PDB entry 9HAM | electron microscopy, 5.06 A resolution (low resolution: residue-level contacts below are approximate; hydrogen-bond / salt-bridge calls are withheld) | chains A and R of the 13 polymer chains in the assembly

== Chain A ==
Molecule: 23S ribosomal RNA
From: Escherichia coli
Sequence (2904 nucleotides; each row starts with the number of its first residue):
     1 GGUUAAGCGA CUAAGCGUAC ACGGUGGAUG CCCUGGCAGU CAGAGGCGAU GAAGGACGUG
    61 CUAAUCUGCG AUAAGCGUCG GUAAGGUGAU AUGAACCGUU AUAACCGGCG AUUUCCGAAU
   121 GGGGAAACCC AGUGUGUUUC GACACACUAU CAUUAACUGA AUCCAUAGGU UAAUGAGGCG
   181 AACCGGGGGA ACUGAAACAU CUAAGUACCC CGAGGAAAAG AAAUCAACCG AGAUUCCCCC
   241 AGUAGCGGCG AGCGAACGGG GAGCAGCCCA GAGCCUGAAU CAGUGUGUGU GUUAGUGGAA
   301 GCGUCUGGAA AGGCGCGCGA UACAGGGUGA CAGCCCCGUA CACAAAAAUG CACAUGCUGU
   361 GAGCUCGAUG AGUAGGGCGG GACACGUGGU AUCCUGUCUG AAUAUGGGGG GACCAUCCUC
   421 CAAGGCUAAA UACUCCUGAC UGACCGAUAG UGAACCAGUA CCGUGAGGGA AAGGCGAAAA
   481 GAACCCCGGC GAGGGGAGUG AAAAAGAACC UGAAACCGUG UACGUACAAG CAGUGGGAGC
   541 ACGCUUAGGC GUGUGACUGC GUACCUUUUG UAUAAUGGGU CAGCGACUUA UAUUCUGUAG
   601 CAAGGUUAAC CGAAUAGGGG AGCCGAAGGG AAACCGAGUC UUAACUGGGC GUUAAGUUGC
   661 AGGGUAUAGA CCCGAAACCC GGUGAUCUAG CCAUGGGCAG GUUGAAGGUU GGGUAACACU
   721 AACUGGAGGA CCGAACCGAC UAAUGUUGAA AAAUUAGCGG AUGACUUGUG GCUGGGGGUG
   781 AAAGGCCAAU CAAACCGGGA GAUAGCUGGU UCUCCCCGAA AGCUAUAUAA GUAGCGCCUC
   841 GUGAAUUCAU CUCCGGGGGU AGAGCACUGU UUCGGCAAGG GGGUCAUCCC GACUUACCAA
   901 CCCGAUGCAA ACUGCGAAUA CCGGAGAAUG UUAUCACGGG AGACACACGG CGGGUGCUAA
   961 CGUCCGUCGU GAAGAGGGAA ACAACCCAGA CCGCCAGCUA AGGUCCCAAA GUCAUGGUUA
  1021 AGUGGGAAAC GAUGUGGGAA GGCCCAGACA GCCAGGAUGU UGGCUUAGAA GCAGCCAUCA
  1081 UUUAAAGAAA GCGUAAUAGC UCACUGGUCG AGUCGGCCUG CGCGGAAGAU GUAACGGGGC
  1141 UAAACCAUGC ACCGAAGCUG CGGCAGCGAC GCUUAUGCGU UGUUGGGUAG GGGAGCGUUC
  1201 UGUAAGCCUG CGAAGGUGUG CUGUGAGGCA UGCUGGAGGU AUCAGAAGUG CGAAUGCUGA
  1261 CAUAAGUAAC GAUAAAGCGG GUGAAAAGCC CGCUCGCCGG AAGACCAAGG GUUCCUGUCC
  1321 AACGUUAAUC GGGGCAGGGU GAGUCGACCC CUAAGGCGAG GCCGAAAGGC GUAGUCGAUG
  1381 GGAAACAGGU UAAUAUUCCU GUACUUGGUG UUACUGCGAA GGGGGGACGG AGAAGGCUAU
  1441 GUUGGCCGGG CGACGGUUGU CCCGGUUUAA GCGUGUAGGC UGGUUUUCCA GGCAAAUCCG
  1501 GAAAAUCAAG GCUGAGGCGU GAUGACGAGG CACUACGGUG CUGAAGCAAC AAAUGCCCUG
  1561 CUUCCAGGAA AAGCCUCUAA GCAUCAGGUA ACAUCAAAUC GUACCCCAAA CCGACACAGG
  1621 UGGUCAGGUA GAGAAUACCA AGGCGCUUGA GAGAACUCGG GUGAAGGAAC UAGGCAAAAU
  1681 GGUGCCGUAA CUUCGGGAGA AGGCACGCUG AUAUGUAGGU GAGGUCCCUC GCGGAUGGAG
  1741 CUGAAAUCAG UCGAAGAUAC CAGCUGGCUG CAACUGUUUA UUAAAAACAC AGCACUGUGC
  1801 AAACACGAAA GUGGACGUAU ACGGUGUGAC GCCUGCCCGG UGCCGGAAGG UUAAUUGAUG
  1861 GGGUUAGCGC AAGCGAAGCU CUUGAUCGAA GCCCCGGUAA ACGGCGGCCG UAACUAUAAC
  1921 GGUCCUAAGG UAGCGAAAUU CCUUGUCGGG UAAGUUCCGA CCUGCACGAA UGGCGUAAUG
  1981 AUGGCCAGGC UGUCUCCACC CGAGACUCAG UGAAAUUGAA CUCGCUGUGA AGAUGCAGUG
  2041 UACCCGCGGC AAGACGGAAA GACCCCGUGA ACCUUUACUA UAGCUUGACA CUGAACAUUG
  2101 AGCCUUGAUG UGUAGGAUAG GUGGGAGGCU UUGAAGUGUG GACGCCAGUC UGCAUGGAGC
  2161 CGACCUUGAA AUACCACCCU UUAAUGUUUG AUGUUCUAAC GUUGACCCGU AAUCCGGGUU
  2221 GCGGACAGUG UCUGGUGGGU AGUUUGACUG GGGCGGUCUC CUCCUAAAGA GUAACGGAGG
  2281 AGCACGAAGG UUGGCUAAUC CUGGUCGGAC AUCAGGAGGU UAGUGCAAUG GCAUAAGCCA
  2341 GCUUGACUGC GAGCGUGACG GCGCGAGCAG GUGCGAAAGC AGGUCAUAGU GAUCCGGUGG
  2401 UUCUGAAUGG AAGGGCCAUC GCUCAACGGA UAAAAGGUAC UCCGGGGAUA ACAGGCUGAU
  2461 ACCGCCCAAG AGUUCAUAUC GACGGCGGUG UUUGGCACCU CGAUGUCGGC UCAUCACAUC
  2521 CUGGGGCUGA AGUAGGUCCC AAGGGUAUGG CUGUUCGCCA UUUAAAGUGG UACGCGAGCU
  2581 GGGUUUAGAA CGUCGUGAGA CAGUUCGGUC CCUAUCUGCC GUGGGCGCUG GAGAACUGAG
  2641 GGGGGCUGCU CCUAGUACGA GAGGACCGGA GUGGACGCAU CACUGGUGUU CGGGUUGUCA
  2701 UGCCAAUGGC ACUGCCCGGU AGCUAAAUGC GGAAGAGAUA AGUGCUGAAA GCAUCUAAGC
  2761 ACGAAACUUG CCCCGAGAUG AGUUCUCCCU GACCCUUUAA GGGUCCUGAA GGAACGUUGA
  2821 AGACGACGAC GUUGAUAGGC CGGGUGUGUA AGCGCAGCGA UGCGUUGAGC UAACCGGUAC
  2881 UAAUGAACCG UGAGGCUUAA CCUU
Unresolved in the structure: 685-793, 865-914, 1032-1122, 1687-1701, 1769-1983, 2054-2607, 2904
Construct notes: conflict A827 (U3587572 in 1897866982), A830 (G3587569 in 1897866982)

== Chain R ==
Protein: Large ribosomal subunit protein bL21
From: Escherichia coli
Reference sequence: P0AG48 (RL21_ECOLI); residue numbers follow UniProt; this construct covers 1-103
Chain sequence (103 residues; each row starts with the number of its first residue):
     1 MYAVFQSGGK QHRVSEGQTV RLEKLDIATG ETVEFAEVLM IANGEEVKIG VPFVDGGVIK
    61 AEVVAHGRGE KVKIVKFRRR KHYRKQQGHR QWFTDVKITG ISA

== Interface between chain A and chain R ==
Residue-residue contacts (59):
  A563(A) - Arg79(R)
  C564(A) - Phe77(R)
  C564(A) - Arg79(R)
  C565(A) - Phe77(R)
  C565(A) - Arg78(R)
  C565(A) - Arg79(R)
  C565(A) - Arg80(R)
  C565(A) - His82(R)
  U566(A) - Arg80(R)
  U566(A) - His82(R)
  U567(A) - Arg80(R)
  U568(A) - Arg80(R)
  U571(A) - Arg80(R)
  U573(A) - Arg80(R)
  A575(A) - Arg80(R)
  U813(A) - Arg84(R)
  C814(A) - Lys85(R)
  C814(A) - Gln86(R)
  C815(A) - Lys85(R)
  C815(A) - Gln87(R)
  A972(A) - Lys81(R)
  A973(A) - Lys81(R)
  G974(A) - Arg78(R)
  A990(A) - Arg78(R)
  C992(A) - His89(R)
  G993(A) - Glu23(R)
  G993(A) - Ile74(R)
  G993(A) - His89(R)
  G993(A) - Gln91(R)
  C994(A) - Lys10(R)
  A996(A) - Lys10(R)
  A996(A) - Gln11(R)
  G1160(A) - Gly8(R)
  G1160(A) - Gly9(R)
  G1160(A) - Lys10(R)
  C1161(A) - Gly8(R)
  C1161(A) - Gly9(R)
  C1161(A) - Glu23(R)
  G1162(A) - Glu23(R)
  G1162(A) - Lys24(R)
  G1162(A) - His89(R)
  G1162(A) - Gln91(R)
  G1162(A) - Trp92(R)
  G1163(A) - Lys24(R)
  G1163(A) - Trp92(R)
  G1186(A) - Tyr83(R)
  G1187(A) - Tyr83(R)
  G1187(A) - Lys85(R)
  U1222(A) - Arg90(R)
  G1223(A) - Arg68(R)
  G1223(A) - Lys71(R)
  G1223(A) - Arg90(R)
  U1224(A) - Arg68(R)
  U1224(A) - Gln87(R)
  U1224(A) - Gly88(R)
  G1225(A) - Lys71(R)
  G1225(A) - Gln86(R)
  G1225(A) - Gln87(R)
  G1225(A) - Gly88(R)
Interface residues without a listed pair, chain A (32 interface residues in all): A572, C812
Interface residues without a listed pair, chain R (28 interface residues in all): Ser7, Lys73, Lys76

== Summary ==
Chain A and chain R form an interface of 32 and 28 residues respectively.
Here chain A is 23S ribosomal RNA and chain R is Large ribosomal subunit protein bL21, both from Escherichia
coli. Entry 9HAM (C_(L29)-/(L22)- precursor supplemented with Api137) was determined by electron microscopy
(same publication as 9H3K, 9H3L and 9HAL).
